2OHB - chain A; structure by X-ray diffraction, 1.80 A resolution.

== Chain A ==
Protein: Myoglobin
Source organism: Physeter catodon
Reference sequence: P02185 (MYG_PHYCA); residues 1-153 here = UniProt positions 1-153
Sequence (154 residues; row label = number of the first residue in the row; numbering starts at 0):
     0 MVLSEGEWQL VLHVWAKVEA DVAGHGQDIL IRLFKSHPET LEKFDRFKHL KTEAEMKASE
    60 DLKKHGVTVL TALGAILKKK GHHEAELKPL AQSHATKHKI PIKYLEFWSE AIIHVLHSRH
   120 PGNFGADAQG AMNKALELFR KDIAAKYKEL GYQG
Construct notes: initiating methionine (0); engineered mutation Trp107 (Ile in P02185); conflict Asn122 (Asp in P02185)
Bound ions: heme Fe near His93 (its only coordinating residue here)
Small-molecule neighbours: heme (HEM): Leu32, Thr39, Lys42, Phe43, Arg45, His64, Thr67, Val68, Ala71, Leu72, Leu89, Ser92, His93, His97, Ile99, Tyr103, Leu104, Trp107, Phe138

== In short ==
Chain A binds heme.
Chain A is Myoglobin (Physeter catodon); the structure, Myoglobin cavity mutant I107W, was determined by X-ray
diffraction, deposited together with 2OH8, 2OH9 and 2OHA.
